Entry 3CXC (X-ray diffraction, 3.00 A resolution); this record covers chains 0 and Z of the 31 polymer chains in the assembly.

[Chain 0]
Molecule: 23S ribosomal RNA
Source organism: Haloarcula marismortui
Sequence (2922 nucleotides; each row starts with the number of its first residue):
     2 UUGGCUACUA UGCCAGCUGG UGGAUUGCUC GGCUCAGGCG CUGAUGAAGG ACGUGCCAAG
    62 CUGCGAUAAG CCAUGGGGAG CCGCACGGAG GCGAAGAACC AUGGAUUUCC GAAUGAGAAU
   122 CUCUCUAACA AUUGCUUCGC GCAAUGAGGA ACCCCGAGAA CUGAAACAUC UCAGUAUCGG
   182 GAGGAACAGA AAACGCAAUG UGAUGUCGUU AGUAACCGCG AGUGAACGCG AUACAGCCCA
   242 AACCGAAGCC CUCACGGGCA AUGUGGUGUC AGGGCUACCU CUCAUCAGCC GACCGUCUCG
   302 ACGAAGUCUC UUGGAACAGA GCGUGAUACA GGGUGACAAC CCCGUACUCG AGACCAGUAC
   362 GACGUGCGGU AGUGCCAGAG UAGCGGGGGU UGGAUAUCCC UCGCGAAUAA CGCAGGCAUC
   422 GACUGCGAAG GCUAAACACA ACCUGAGACC GAUAGUGAAC AAGUAGUGUG AACGAACGCU
   482 GCAAAGUACC CUCAGAAGGG AGGCGAAAUA GAGCAUGAAA UCAGUUGGCG AUCGAGCGAC
   542 AGGGCAUACA AGGUCCCUCG ACGAAUGACC GACGCGCGAG CGUCCAGUAA GACUCACGGG
   602 AAGCCGAUGU UCUGUCGUAC GUUUUGAAAA ACGAGCCAGG GAGUGUGUCU GCAUGGCAAG
   662 UCUAACCGGA GUAUCCGGGG AGGCACAGGG AAACCGACAU GGCCGCAGGG CUUUGCCCGA
   722 GGGCCGCCGU CUUCAAGGGC GGGGAGCCAU GUGGACACGA CCCGAAUCCG GACGAUCUAC
   782 GCAUGGACAA GAUGAAGCGU GCCGAAAGGC ACGUGGAAGU CUGUUAGAGU UGGUGUCCUA
   842 CAAUACCCUC UCGUGAUCUA UGUGUAGGGG UGAAAGGCCC AUCGAGUCCG GCAACAGCUG
   902 GUUCCAAUCG AAACAUGUCG AAGCAUGACC UCCGCCGAGG UAGUCUGUGA GGUAGAGCGA
   962 CCGAUUGGUG UGUCCGCCUC CGAGAGGAGU CGGCACACCU GUCAAACUCC AAACUUACAG
  1022 ACGCCGUUUG ACGCGGGGAU UCCGGUGCGC GGGGUAAGCC UGUGUACCAG GAGGGGAACA
  1082 ACCCAGAGAU AGGUUAAGGU CCCCAAGUGU GGAUUAAGUG UAAUCCUCUG AAGGUGGUCU
  1142 CGAGCCCUAG ACAGCCGGGA GGUGAGCUUA GAAGCAGCUA CCCUCUAAGA AAAGCGUAAC
  1202 AGCUUACCGG CCGAGGUUUG AGGCGCCCAA AAUGAUCGGG ACUCAAAUCC ACCACCGAGA
  1262 CCUGUCCGUA CCACUCAUAC UGGUAAUCGA GUAGAUUGGC GCUCUAAUUG GAUGGAAGUA
  1322 GGGGUGAAAA CUCCUAUGGA CCGAUUAGUG ACGAAAAUCC UGGCCAUAGU AGCAGCGAUA
  1382 GUCGGGUGAG AACCCCGACG GCCUAAUGGA UAAGGGUUCC UCAGCACUGC UGAUCAGCUG
  1442 AGGGUUAGCC GGUCCUAAGU CAUACCGCAA CUCGACUAUG ACGAAAUGGG AAACGGGUUA
  1502 AUAUUCCCGU GCCACUAUGC AGUGAAAGUU GACGCCCUGG GGUCGAUCAC GCUGGGCAUU
  1562 CGCCCAGUCG AACCGUCCAA CUCCGUGGAA GCCGUAAUGG CAGGAAGCGG ACGAACGGCG
  1622 GCAUAGGGAA ACGUGAUUCA ACCUGGGGCC CAUGAAAAGA CGAGCAUAGU GUCCGUACCG
  1682 AGAACCGACA CAGGUGUCCA UGGCGGCGAA AGCCAAGGCC UGUCGGGAGC AACCAACGUU
  1742 AGGGAAUUCG GCAAGUUAGU CCCGUACCUU CGGAAGAAGG GAUGCCUGCU CCGGAACGGA
  1802 GCAGGUCGCA GUGACUCGGA AGCUCGGACU GUCUAGUAAC AACAUAGGUG ACCGCAAAUC
  1862 CGCAAGGACU CGUACGGUCA CUGAAUCCUG CCCAGUGCAG GUAUCUGAAC ACCUCGUACA
  1922 AGAGGACGAA GGACCUGUCA ACGGCGGGGG UAACUAUGAC CCUCUUAAGG UAGCGUAGUA
  1982 CCUUGCCGCA UCAGUAGCGG CUUGCAUGAA UGGAUUAACC AGAGCUUCAC UGUCCCAACG
  2042 UUGGGCCCGG UGAACUGUAC AUUCCAGUGC GGAGUCUGGA GACACCCAGG GGGAAGCGAA
  2102 GACCCUAUGG AGCUUUACUG CAGGCUGUCG CUGAGACGUG GUCGCCGAUG UGCAGCAUAG
  2162 GUAGGAGACA CUACACAGGU ACCCGCGCUA GCGGGCCACC GAGUCAACAG UGAAAUACUA
  2222 CCCGUCGGUG ACUGCGACUC UCACUCCGGG AGGAGGACAC CGAUAGCCGG GCAGUUUGAC
  2282 UGGGGCGGUA CGCGCUCGAA AAGAUAUCGA GCGCGCCCUA UGGCUAUCUC AGCCGGGACA
  2342 GAGACCCGGC GAAGAGUGCA AGAGCAAAAG AUAGCUUGAC AGUGUUCUUC CCAACGAGGA
  2402 ACGCUGACGC GAAAGCGUGG UCUAGCGAAC CAAUUAGCCU GCUUGAUGCG GGCAAUUGAU
  2462 GACAGAAAAG CUACCCUAGG GAUAACAGAG UCGUCACUCG CAAGAGCACA UAUCGACCGA
  2522 GUGGCUUGCU ACCUCGAUGU CGGUUCCCUC CAUCCUGCCC GUGCAGAAGC GGGCAAGGGU
  2582 GAGGUUGUUC GCCUAUUAAA GGAGGUCGUG AGCUGGGUUU AGACCGUCGU GAGACAGGUC
  2642 GGCUGCUAUC UACUGGGUGU GUAAUGGUGU CUGACAAGAA CGACCGUAUA GUACGAGAGG
  2702 AACUACGGUU GGUGGCCACU GGUGUACCGG UUGUUCGAGA GAGCACGUGC CGGGUAGCCA
  2762 CGCCACACGG GGUAAGAGCU GAACGCAUCU AAGCUCGAAA CCCACUUGGA AAAGAGACAC
  2822 CGCCGAGGUC CCGCGUACAA GACGCGGUCG AUAGACUCGG GGUGUGCGCG UCGAGGUAAC
  2882 GAGACGUUAA GCCCACGAGC ACUAACAGAC CAAAGCCAUC AU
Disordered / not traced: 2-9, 126-127, 715, 971-998, 1560, 1952-1963, 2137-2236, 2339-2343, 2665-2666, 2915-2923
Sequence notes: conflict C560 (U3155 in 3377779)
Ion coordination: Mg2+ site 1 near G28 (its only coordinating residue here); Na+ site 1: C40, C443; Na+ site 2: G56, A59, G61; Na+ site 3 near U108 (its only coordinating residue here); Mg2+ site 2 near U115 (its only coordinating residue here); Na+ site 4: C141, G142; Na+ site 5 near U146 (its only coordinating residue here); Mg2+ site 3: C162, U2276; K+ site 1: U163, U172; Mg2+ site 4: A165, A167, C168; Na+ site 6: A165, A166; Mg2+ site 5: A166, G219; 61 more Na+ sites not listed; 77 more Mg2+ sites not listed; 1 more K+ sites not listed
Ligand contacts: SLD ((3Z)-N-[(4E)-5-(4-{(5S)-5-[(acetylamino)methyl]-2-oxo-1,3-oxazolidin-3-yl}-2-fluorophenyl)pent-4-en-1-yl]-3-(4-methyl-2,6-dioxo-1,6-dihydropyrimidin-5(2H)-ylidene)propanamide): G2102, A2103, A2486, C2487, A2538, U2539, G2540, U2541, U2619, U2620, A2637

[Chain Z]
Protein: Ribosomal protein L37E
Source organism: Haloarcula marismortui
UniProt: P32410 (RL37_HALMA); residues 1-56 here = UniProt positions 1-56
Chain sequence (56 residues; row label = number of the first residue in the row):
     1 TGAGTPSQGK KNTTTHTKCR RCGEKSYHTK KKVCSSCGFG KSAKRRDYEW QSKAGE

[How chain 0 and chain Z interact]
Pairs across the interface (118):
  A49(0) with Arg-45(Z), base contact
  G50(0) with Arg-21(Z), hydrogen bond to the base; Arg-45(Z), base contact
  G51(0) with Cys-22(Z), sugar contact; Gly-23(Z), sugar contact
  C111(0) with Arg-20(Z), hydrogen bond to the sugar
  G112(0) with Arg-20(Z), salt bridge to the phosphate; Arg-21(Z), phosphate contact
  A113(0) with Arg-21(Z), salt bridge to the phosphate; Phe-39(Z), phosphate contact; Ala-43(Z), phosphate contact
  A119(0) with Arg-20(Z), base contact
  A120(0) with Thr-17(Z), base contact; Lys-18(Z), hydrogen bond to the sugar; Arg-20(Z), salt bridge to the phosphate; Tyr-27(Z), hydrogen bond to the phosphate; Thr-29(Z), hydrogen bond to the base; Lys-32(Z), salt bridge to the phosphate
  U121(0) with Lys-18(Z), base contact; Cys-19(Z), base contact; Arg-20(Z), sugar contact; Gly-23(Z), base contact
  A148(0) with Ala-43(Z), sugar contact; Lys-44(Z), salt bridge to the phosphate
  G149(0) with Lys-44(Z), phosphate contact; Arg-45(Z), hydrogen bond to the phosphate
  A177(0) with Ala-54(Z), phosphate contact
  U178(0) with Glu-49(Z), phosphate contact; Trp-50(Z), phosphate contact; Ala-54(Z), phosphate contact
  C179(0) with Tyr-48(Z), phosphate contact; Glu-49(Z), hydrogen bond to the phosphate
  G182(0) with Lys-44(Z), salt bridge to the phosphate
  U470(0) with Thr-15(Z), sugar contact; His-16(Z), sugar contact; Lys-25(Z), phosphate contact
  G471(0) with His-16(Z), hydrogen bond to the sugar; Lys-25(Z), salt bridge to the phosphate; Ser-26(Z), hydrogen bond to the phosphate; Ser-35(Z), hydrogen bond to the sugar
  A472(0) with Ser-26(Z), hydrogen bond to the phosphate; Ser-35(Z), sugar contact; Ser-36(Z), hydrogen bond to the phosphate; Arg-46(Z), hydrogen bond to the sugar; Trp-50(Z), sugar contact
  A473(0) with Ser-36(Z), phosphate contact; Arg-46(Z), salt bridge to the phosphate; Gln-51(Z), hydrogen bond to the phosphate
  G771(0) with Trp-50(Z), base contact
  G772(0) with Tyr-48(Z), sugar contact; Trp-50(Z), hydrogen bond to the sugar
  A773(0) with Arg-46(Z), hydrogen bond to the sugar; Tyr-48(Z), hydrogen bond to the phosphate; Trp-50(Z), sugar contact
  C774(0) with Ser-35(Z), phosphate contact; Arg-46(Z), salt bridge to the phosphate
  G775(0) with His-16(Z), salt bridge to the phosphate; His-28(Z), salt bridge to the phosphate; Ser-35(Z), phosphate contact
  A776(0) with His-28(Z), salt bridge to the phosphate; Lys-31(Z), salt bridge to the phosphate
  U777(0) with Lys-11(Z), base contact; Asn-12(Z), hydrogen bond to the base; Thr-13(Z), hydrogen bond to the base; Thr-15(Z), base contact
  C778(0) with Ser-7(Z), sugar contact; Lys-10(Z), phosphate contact; Lys-11(Z), sugar contact
  U779(0) with Lys-10(Z), salt bridge to the phosphate
  A843(0) with Thr-5(Z), sugar contact
  U845(0) with Gly-2(Z), sugar contact; Gly-4(Z), phosphate contact; Thr-5(Z), hydrogen bond to the phosphate
  A846(0) with Pro-6(Z), phosphate contact
  U862(0) with Asn-12(Z), phosphate contact
  G863(0) with Lys-30(Z), salt bridge to the phosphate
  U864(0) with Lys-30(Z), salt bridge to the phosphate
  C881(0) with Lys-11(Z), hydrogen bond to the base
  A882(0) with Ala-3(Z), sugar contact; Gly-4(Z), sugar contact; Thr-5(Z), base contact
  C890(0) with Trp-50(Z), hydrogen bond to the sugar
  G891(0) with Trp-50(Z), sugar contact; Ser-52(Z), sugar contact; Lys-53(Z), salt bridge to the phosphate; Ala-54(Z), phosphate contact
  G892(0) with Lys-53(Z), salt bridge to the phosphate; Ala-54(Z), hydrogen bond to the phosphate
  C893(0) with Lys-53(Z), phosphate contact
  A894(0) with Lys-53(Z), salt bridge to the phosphate
  A1414(0) with Asn-12(Z), hydrogen bond to the sugar
  G1415(0) with Asn-12(Z), sugar contact; Thr-14(Z), hydrogen bond to the phosphate
  U1473(0) with Lys-41(Z), hydrogen bond to the sugar; Ser-42(Z), hydrogen bond to the sugar; Lys-44(Z), base contact
  C1474(0) with Lys-41(Z), phosphate contact
  C1687(0) with Gln-8(Z), hydrogen bond to the sugar; Gly-9(Z), hydrogen bond to the base; Lys-11(Z), sugar contact
  G1688(0) with Thr-5(Z), sugar contact; Gln-8(Z), sugar contact
  G1694(0) with Thr-5(Z), base contact; Pro-6(Z), sugar contact; Gly-9(Z), base contact
  G1695(0) with Pro-6(Z), hydrogen bond to the sugar; Gly-9(Z), hydrogen bond to the base; Lys-10(Z), sugar contact
  U1696(0) with Gly-9(Z), sugar contact; Lys-10(Z), sugar contact
  A1836(0) with Thr-1(Z), hydrogen bond to the sugar; Gly-2(Z), sugar contact; Ala-3(Z), hydrogen bond to the sugar; Ser-7(Z), base contact
  G1837(0) with Thr-1(Z), hydrogen bond to the phosphate; Gly-2(Z), base contact; Ala-3(Z), hydrogen bond to the base; Gly-4(Z), hydrogen bond to the base
Interface residues without a listed pair, chain 0 (59 interface residues in all): A52, A114, G181, A844, A861, U883, A1413

[Summary]
The interface between chain 0 and chain Z involves 59 residues on one side and 47 on the other, with 36
hydrogen bonds and 19 salt bridges. Among the polar pairs are G50(0)/Arg-21(Z), A120(0)/Thr-29(Z) and
U777(0)/Asn-12(Z). Chain 0 binds compound SLD.
Chain 0 is 23S ribosomal RNA and chain Z is Ribosomal protein L37E, both from Haloarcula marismortui; the
structure, The structure of an enhanced oxazolidinone inhibitor bound to the 50S ribosomal subunit of H.
marismortui, was determined by X-ray diffraction.
